PDB entry 7VM4 | X-ray diffraction, 2.01 A resolution | chain U

== Chain U ==
Protein: Urokinase-type plasminogen activator
Source organism: Homo sapiens
Notes: EC 3.4.21.73
UniProt: P00749 (UROK_HUMAN); the construct lacks a stretch of the UniProt sequence and is renumbered around it, so the offset changes along the chain: 16-37 = UniProt 179-200; 38-60 = UniProt 205-227; 63-97 = UniProt 234-268; 98-110 = UniProt 271-283; 5 more segments
Amino-acid sequence (245 residues; each row starts with the number of its first residue; note: 1 number in that range is skipped by the numbering (no residue carries it; nothing is unmodelled there); a row labelled like 37A-37D holds insertion residues (37A, then the next letters in order)):
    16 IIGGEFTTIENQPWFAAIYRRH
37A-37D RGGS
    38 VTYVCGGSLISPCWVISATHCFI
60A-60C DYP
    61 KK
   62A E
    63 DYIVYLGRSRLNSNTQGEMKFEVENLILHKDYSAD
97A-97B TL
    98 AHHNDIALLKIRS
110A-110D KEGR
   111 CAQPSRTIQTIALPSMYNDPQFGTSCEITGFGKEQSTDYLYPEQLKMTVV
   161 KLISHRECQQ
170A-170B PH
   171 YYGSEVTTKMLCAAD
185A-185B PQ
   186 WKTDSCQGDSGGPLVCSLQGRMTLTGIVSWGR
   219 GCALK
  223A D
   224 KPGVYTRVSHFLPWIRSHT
Disulfide bonds: Cys42-Cys58, Cys50-Cys111, Cys136-Cys201, Cys168-Cys182, Cys191-Cys220
Covalently attached groups: 4-carbamimidamidobenzoic acid (GBS) linked to Ser195
Differences from the reference sequence: conflict Ala122 (Cys299 in P00749), Gln145 (Asn322 in P00749)
Small-molecule neighbours: 4-carbamimidamidobenzoic acid (GBS): Asp189, Ser190, Cys191, Gln192, Gly193, Asp194, Val213, Ser214, Trp215, Gly216, Arg217, Gly219, Cys220, Ala221, Lys224, Pro225, Gly226
Swiss-Prot annotation at these positions:
  - active site (Charge relay system): His57, Asp102, Ser195
  - modified residue: Ser146 (Phosphoserine)

== Overview ==
4-carbamimidamidobenzoic acid is covalently linked to Ser195. Curated annotation (UniProt) lists 3 active-site
residues.
Chain U is Urokinase-type plasminogen activator (Homo sapiens); the structure, Crystal structure of uPA in
complex with nafamostat, was determined by X-ray diffraction, deposited together with 7VM7, 7VM5 and 7VM6.
